2M55 - chains A and B; structure by solution NMR.

# Chain A
Protein: Calmodulin
Organism: Homo sapiens
UniProt: P62158 (CALM_HUMAN); residues 1-148 here correspond to UniProt positions 2-149 (UniProt number = residue number + 1)
Sequence (148 residues; each row starts with the number of its first residue):
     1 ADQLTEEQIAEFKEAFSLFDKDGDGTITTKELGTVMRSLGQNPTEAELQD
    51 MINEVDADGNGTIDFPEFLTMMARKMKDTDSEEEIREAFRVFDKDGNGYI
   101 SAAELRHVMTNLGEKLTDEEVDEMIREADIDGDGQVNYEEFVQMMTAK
Ion coordination: Ca2+ site 1: Asp20, Asp22, Asp24, Thr26, Glu31; Ca2+ site 2: Asp56, Asp58, Asn60, Thr62, Glu67; Ca2+ site 3: Asp93, Asp95, Asn97, Tyr99, Glu104; Ca2+ site 4: Asp129, Asp131, Asp133, Gln135, Glu140

# Chain B
Protein: Alpha-synuclein
UniProt: P37840 (SYUA_HUMAN); residues 201-219 here correspond to UniProt positions 1-19 (UniProt number = residue number - 200)
Sequence (21 residues; numbered 200 to 220; the number before each row is that of its first residue):
   200 XMDVFMKGLSKAKEGVVAAAX
Construct notes: acetylation (200); amidation (220)
Modified residues: ACE (acetyl group) at position 200; NH2 (amino group) at position 220
Swiss-Prot annotation at these positions:
  - binding site (Cu cation): Asp202
  - modified residue: Met201 (N-acetylmethionine)
From the paper describing this entry:
  - post-translational modification sites: Met201

# How chain A and chain B interact
Pairs across the interface (23):
  Phe19(A) with Met205(B)
  Leu32(A) with ACE_200(B); Met201(B)
  Met36(A) with ACE_200(B); Met201(B)
  Leu39(A) with Phe204(B)
  Leu48(A) with Met201(B)
  Met51(A) with Met201(B); Asp202(B); Val203(B)
  Met71(A) with Asp202(B); Lys206(B)
  Arg74(A) with Lys206(B)
  Lys75(A) with Lys206(B); Ser209(B); Lys210(B); Glu213(B)
  Ser81(A) with Lys206(B); Lys210(B)
  Glu84(A) with Val203(B); Gly207(B); Lys210(B)
  Glu87(A) with Val203(B)
Interface residues without a listed pair, chain A (18 interface residues in all): Val35, Ile52, Ile63, Phe68, Asp80, Ile85
The authors on this interface:
  - residue pairs: Leu39(A)-Phe204(B) (hydrophobic contact)
  - interface residues, chain A: Phe19(A), Leu32(A), Val35(A), Met36(A), Leu39(A)
  - interface residues, chain B: Phe204(B)

# Summary
18 residues of chain A and 11 residues of chain B are in contact. The paper describes a hydrophobic contact
between Leu39(A) and Phe204(B). Curated annotation (UniProt) lists Cu cation-binding residue Asp202(B) on
chain B. The paper reports interface residues Phe19(A), Leu32(A) and Phe204(B) among others; a modification
site at Met201(B).
Chain A is Calmodulin (Homo sapiens) and chain B is Alpha-synuclein; the structure, NMR structure of the
complex of an N-terminally acetylated alpha-synuclein peptide with calmodulin, was determined by solution NMR.
